Entry 6EF2 (electron microscopy, 4.27 A resolution (low resolution: residue-level contacts below are approximate; hydrogen-bond / salt-bridge calls are withheld)); this record covers chains E and F of the 14 polymer chains in the assembly.

[Chain E]
Protein: Proteasome subunit alpha type-5
Organism: Saccharomyces cerevisiae (strain ATCC 204508 / S288c)
Notes: EC 3.4.25.1
UniProt: P32379 (PSA5_YEAST); numbering as in UniProt (aligned over 2-248)
Sequence (247 residues; each row starts with the number of its first residue):
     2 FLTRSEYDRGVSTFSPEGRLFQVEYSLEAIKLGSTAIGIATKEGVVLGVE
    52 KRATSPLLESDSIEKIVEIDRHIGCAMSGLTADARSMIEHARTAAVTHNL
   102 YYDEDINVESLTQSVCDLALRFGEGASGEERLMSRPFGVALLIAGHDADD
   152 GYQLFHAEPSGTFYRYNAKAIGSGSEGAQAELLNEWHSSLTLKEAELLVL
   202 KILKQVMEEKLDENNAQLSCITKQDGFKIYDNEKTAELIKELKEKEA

[Chain F]
Protein: Proteasome subunit alpha type-6
Organism: Saccharomyces cerevisiae (strain ATCC 204508 / S288c)
Notes: EC 3.4.25.1
UniProt: P40302 (PSA6_YEAST); residues 3-234 here = UniProt positions 3-234
Sequence (232 residues; row label = number of the first residue in the row):
     3 RNNYDGDTVTFSPTGRLFQVEYALEAIKQGSVTVGLRSNTHAVLVALKRN
    53 ADELSSYQKKIIKCDEHMGLSLAGLAPDARVLSNYLRQQCNYSSLVFNRK
   103 LAVERAGHLLCDKAQKNTQSYGGRPYGVGLLIIGYDKSGAHLLEFQPSGN
   153 VTELYGTAIGARSQGAKTYLERTLDTFIKIDGNPDELIKAGVEAISQSLR
   203 DESLTVDNLSIAIVGKDTPFTIYDGEAVAKYI
UniProt features mapped onto this chain:
  - modified residue: Ser14 (Phosphoserine)
  - cross-link: Lys191 (Glycyl lysine isopeptide (Lys-Gly) (interchain with G-Cter in ubiquitin))

[How chain E and chain F interact]
Contacting residue pairs - 31 pairs, chain E then chain F:
  Leu3(E) - Arg3(F)
  Tyr8(E) - Asn4(F)
  Tyr8(E) - Asp7(F)
  Ser13(E) - Gly125(F)
  Ser13(E) - Arg126(F)
  Thr14(E) - Gly8(F)
  Thr14(E) - Gln21(F)
  Phe15(E) - Gln21(F)
  Phe15(E) - Ala25(F)
  Phe15(E) - Arg126(F)
  Ser16(E) - Tyr24(F)
  Pro17(E) - Tyr24(F)
  Pro17(E) - Glu27(F)
  Glu18(E) - Gln31(F)
  Gly19(E) - Tyr24(F)
  Gly19(E) - Ala28(F)
  Gly19(E) - Gln31(F)
  Arg20(E) - Gln31(F)
  Gln114(E) - Arg82(F)
  Asp118(E) - Arg82(F)
  Gly126(E) - Val83(F)
  Ala127(E) - Asn86(F)
  Ser161(E) - Pro79(F)
  Tyr165(E) - Gln60(F)
  Arg166(E) - Ser57(F)
  Arg166(E) - Ser58(F)
  Tyr167(E) - Ser57(F)
  Asn168(E) - Leu56(F)
  Ala169(E) - Leu56(F)
  Gln180(E) - Leu56(F)
  Leu184(E) - Leu56(F)
Other interface residues (no listed pair), chain E (28 interface residues in all): Glu7, Val12, Glu125, Gly162, Thr163, Trp187
Other interface residues (no listed pair), chain F (26 interface residues in all): Ala53, Asp54, Asp80, Pro127, Tyr128, Gly129

[In short]
28 residues of chain E face 26 of chain F across their interface.
Chain E is Proteasome subunit alpha type-5 and chain F is Proteasome subunit alpha type-6, both from
Saccharomyces cerevisiae (strain ATCC 204508 / S288c); the structure, Yeast 26S proteasome bound to
ubiquitinated substrate (5T motor state), was determined by electron microscopy (same publication as 6EF0 and
6EF1).
